PDB entry 5LQY | electron microscopy, 7.80 A resolution (low resolution: residue-level contacts below are approximate; hydrogen-bond / salt-bridge calls are withheld) | chains V and X of the 30 polymer chains in the assembly

== Chain V ==
Molecule: ATP synthase subunit b
From: Ogataea angusta
Amino-acid sequence (204 residues; numbered 1 to 204; the number before each row is that of its first residue):
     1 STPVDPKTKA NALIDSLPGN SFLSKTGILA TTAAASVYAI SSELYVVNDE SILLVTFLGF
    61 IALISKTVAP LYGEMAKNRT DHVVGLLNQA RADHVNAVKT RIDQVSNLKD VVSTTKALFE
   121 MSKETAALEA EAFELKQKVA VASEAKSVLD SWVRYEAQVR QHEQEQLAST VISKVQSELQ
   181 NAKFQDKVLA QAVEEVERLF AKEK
Unresolved in the structure: 1-48, 203-204

== Chain X ==
Molecule: ATP synthase subunit h
From: Ogataea angusta
Amino-acid sequence (21 residues; each row starts with the number of its first residue; X marks 21 residues of unknown identity (built as UNK)):
  1001 XXXXXXXXXX XXXXXXXXXX X

== How chain V and chain X interact ==
Chain V residues in contact with chain X, 6 residues: L167, V171, D186, L189, A190, V193

== In short ==
No residue of chain V is in contact with chain X.
Here chain V is ATP synthase subunit b and chain X is ATP synthase subunit h, both from Ogataea angusta. Entry
5LQY (Structure of F-ATPase from Pichia angusta, in state2) was determined by electron microscopy together
with 5LQX and 5LQZ from the same study.
